9B9Z - chains N and R; structure by electron microscopy, 3.30 A resolution.

[Chain N]
Name: CNb36
Source organism: Lama glama
Sequence (128 residues; each row starts with the number of its first residue):
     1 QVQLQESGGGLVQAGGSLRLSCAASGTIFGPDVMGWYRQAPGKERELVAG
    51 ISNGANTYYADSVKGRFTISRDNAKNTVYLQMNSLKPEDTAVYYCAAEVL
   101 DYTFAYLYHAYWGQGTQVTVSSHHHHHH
Not modelled in the structure: 1, 125-128
Disulfide bonds: Cys22-Cys95

[Chain R]
Name: Cannabinoid receptor 1, Glycogen synthase
Source organism: Homo sapiens
UniProt: chimeric construct of P21554, Q9V2J8: residues 96-301 from P21554 (CNR1_HUMAN) positions 96-301 (same numbers); residues 1001-1196 from Q9V2J8 positions 218-413 (UniProt number = residue number - 783); residues 333-416 from P21554 (CNR1_HUMAN) positions 333-416 (same numbers)
Sequence (535 residues; row label = number of the first residue in the row):
    63 DYKDDDDAMDQVNITEFYNKSLSSFENLYFQGGIQCGENFMDIECFMVLN
   113 PSQQLAIAVLSLTLGTFTVLENLLVLCVILHSRSLRCRPSYHFIGSLAVA
   163 DLLGSVIFVYSFIDFHVFHRKDSRNVFLFKLGGVTASFTAKVGSLFLAAI
   213 DRYISIHRPLAYKRIVTRPKAVVAFCLMWTIAIVIAVLPLLGWNCEKLQS
   263 VCSDIFPHIDKTYLMFWIGVVSVLLLFIVYAYMYILWKA
  1001 GIDCSFWNESYLTGSRDERKKSLLSKFGMDEGVTFMFIGRFDRGQKGVDV
  1051 LLKAIEILSSKKEFQEMRFIIIGKGDPELEGWARSLEEKHGNVKVITEML
  1101 SREFVRELYGSVDFVIIPSYFEPFGLVALEAMCLGAIPIASAVGGLRDII
  1151 TNETGILVKAGDPGELANAILKALELSRSDLSKFRENCKKRAMSFS
   333 DQARMDIELAKTLVLILVVLIICWGPLLAIMVYDVFGKMNKLIKTVFAFC
   383 SMLCLLNSTVNPIIYALRSKDLRHAFRSMFPSCENLYFQGHHHHHHHHHH
Not modelled in the structure: 63-99, 413-432
Construct notes: expression tag (63-95, 417-432); conflict Lys203 (Ser in P21554), Ala210 (Thr in P21554), Lys273 (Glu in P21554), Val283 (Thr in P21554), Glu340 (Arg in P21554)
Swiss-Prot annotation at these positions:
  - lipidation: Cys415 (S-palmitoyl cysteine)
Disulfide bonds: Cys257-Cys264
Residues lining bound ligands: A1AKO ((4S)-3-(4-chlorophenyl)-N'-[(1E)-ethanimidoyl]-4-phenyl-N-[4-(trifluoromethyl)benzene-1-sulfonyl]-4,5-dihydro-1H-pyrazole-1-carboximidamide): Phe102, Met103, Asp104, Ile105, Ile119, Leu122, Ser123, Gly166, Ile169, Phe170, Val196, Thr197, Phe268, Trp356, Leu359, Met363, Phe379, Ala380, Ser383, Met384, Cys386
What the authors report for this chain:
  - binding site for A1AKO: Phe102, Met103, Ile105, Ser123, Trp356, Phe379, Ala380, Met384
  - mutagenesis - S123A, S123N, S123V: decreased binding to A1AKO
  - conformationally variable residues (loop rearrangement): Phe108
  - contacts within the chain: Phe200-Trp356 (pi stacking), Asp213-Arg214 (hydrogen bond), Asp213-Tyr224 (hydrogen bond) (from molecular simulation)

[Chain N / chain R interface]
Contacting residue pairs - 40 pairs, chain N then chain R:
  Ile28(N) with Ile216(R), hydrophobic; Arg220(R); Ile227(R), hydrophobic
  Phe29(N) with Ala223(R), hydrophobic; Arg226(R); Ile227(R), hydrophobic
  Asp32(N) with Leu222(R)
  Val33(N) with Phe1121(R), hydrophobic
  Leu47(N) with Gly1044(R); Gln1045(R)
  Gly50(N) with Phe1121(R)
  Ser52(N) with Pro1123(R); Phe1124(R)
  Asn53(N) with Arg226(R)
  Asn56(N) with Phe1121(R); Pro1123(R)
  Tyr58(N) with Gly1044(R); Tyr1120(R); Phe1121(R), hydrophobic
  Asn73(N) with Arg226(R)
  Glu98(N) with Arg1040(R), salt bridge
  Leu100(N) with Leu222(R); Phe1124(R), hydrophobic
  Asp101(N) with Leu1126(R)
  Tyr102(N) with Leu222(R), hydrophobic; Leu1126(R), hydrophobic
  Thr103(N) with Asp1003(R); Trp1007(R), hydrogen bond (backbone-side chain); Arg1102(R), hydrogen bond (backbone-side chain); Glu1130(R)
  Phe104(N) with Val1105(R), hydrophobic
  Ala105(N) with Leu1126(R), hydrophobic; Val1127(R); Glu1130(R), hydrogen bond (backbone-side chain)
  Tyr106(N) with Gly1039(R); Gly1073(R); Lys1074(R); Met1099(R), hydrophobic
  Leu107(N) with Met1099(R), hydrophobic
  Tyr108(N) with Arg1040(R)
Interface residues without a listed pair, chain N (23 interface residues in all): Tyr37, Ile51
Interface residues without a listed pair, chain R (28 interface residues in all): Pro221, Ile1038, Leu1100, Ser1101

[Overview]
Chain N and chain R form an interface of 23 and 28 residues respectively; the contacts include 3 hydrogen
bonds and 1 salt bridge. Polar pairs include Glu98(N)-Arg1040(R), Thr103(N)-Trp1007(R) and
Thr103(N)-Arg1102(R). From the paper: a binding site for A1AKO at Phe102(R), Met103(R) and Ile105(R) among
others; S123A, S123N and S123V of chain R reduce binding to A1AKO.
Here chain N is CNb36 (Lama glama) and chain R is Cannabinoid receptor 1, Glycogen synthase (Homo sapiens).
Entry 9B9Z (Structural mechanism of CB1R binding to peripheral and biased inverse agonists) was determined by
electron microscopy, deposited together with 9B9Y and 9BA0.
